PDB entry 9KPD | electron microscopy, 2.84 A resolution | chains B and N of the 5 polymer chains in the assembly

[Chain B]
Molecule: Guanine nucleotide-binding protein G(I)/G(S)/G(T) subunit beta-1
Organism: Homo sapiens
UniProtKB: P62873 (GBB1_HUMAN); residues 1-340 here = UniProt positions 1-340
Amino-acid sequence (366 residues; each row starts with the number of its first residue):
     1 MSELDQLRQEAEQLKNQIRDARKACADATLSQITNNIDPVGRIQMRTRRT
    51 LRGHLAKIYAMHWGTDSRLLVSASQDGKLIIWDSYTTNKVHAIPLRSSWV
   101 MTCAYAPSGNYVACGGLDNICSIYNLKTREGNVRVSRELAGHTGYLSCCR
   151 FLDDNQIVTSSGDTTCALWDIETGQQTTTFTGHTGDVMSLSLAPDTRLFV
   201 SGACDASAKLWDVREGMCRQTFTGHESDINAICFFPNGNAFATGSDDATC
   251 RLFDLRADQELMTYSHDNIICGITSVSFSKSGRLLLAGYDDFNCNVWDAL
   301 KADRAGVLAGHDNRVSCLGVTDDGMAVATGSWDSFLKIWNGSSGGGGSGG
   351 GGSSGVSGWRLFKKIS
Disordered / not traced: 1-2, 344-366
Differences from the reference sequence: expression tag (341-366)
UniProt features mapped onto this chain:
  - modified residue: Ser2 (N-acetylserine), His266 (Phosphohistidine)

[Chain N]
Molecule: Nanobody 35
Organism: Homo sapiens
Notes: antibody fragment or engineered binder
Amino-acid sequence (135 residues; row label = number of the first residue in the row; numbering starts at 0):
     0 MQVQLQESGGGLVQPGGSLRLSCAASGFTFSNYKMNWVRQAPGKGLEWVS
    50 DISQSGASISYTGSVKGRFTISRDNAKNTLYLQMNSLKPEDTAVYYCARC
   100 PAPFTRDCFDVTSTTYAYRGQGTQVTVSSHHHHHH
Disordered / not traced: 0, 129-134
Disulfides: Cys22-Cys96, Cys99-Cys107

[Chain B / chain N interface]
Contacting residue pairs - 22 pairs, chain B then chain N:
  Thr184(B) - Thr114(N)
  Cys204(B) - Ala116(N)
  Cys204(B) - Tyr117(N)  hydrogen bond (backbone-side chain)
  Asp205(B) - Ala116(N)
  Ala206(B) - Tyr117(N)
  Thr223(B) - Gln1(N)
  His225(B) - Val2(N)
  Glu226(B) - Val2(N)
  Glu226(B) - Gly26(N)
  Glu226(B) - Phe27(N)
  Glu226(B) - Thr28(N)  hydrogen bond (side chain-backbone)
  Glu226(B) - Tyr32(N)
  Glu226(B) - Arg98(N)  hydrogen bond (backbone-side chain)
  Ser227(B) - Tyr32(N)
  Ser227(B) - Arg98(N)
  Ser227(B) - Pro100(N)  hydrogen bond (side chain-backbone)
  Ser227(B) - Tyr117(N)
  Asp228(B) - Tyr117(N)  hydrogen bond (backbone-side chain)
  Asp246(B) - Pro102(N)
  Asp247(B) - Tyr32(N)
  Asp247(B) - Pro102(N)
  Ile270(B) - Phe103(N)  hydrophobic
Interface residues without a listed pair, chain B (13 interface residues in all): Lys15
Interface residues without a listed pair, chain N (14 interface residues in all): Ala101

[Overview]
The interface between chain B and chain N involves 13 residues on one side and 14 on the other, with 5
hydrogen bonds. Polar pairs include Cys204(B)-Tyr117(N), Glu226(B)-Thr28(N) and Glu226(B)-Arg98(N).
Here chain B is Guanine nucleotide-binding protein G(I)/G(S)/G(T) subunit beta-1 and chain N is Nanobody 35,
both from Homo sapiens. Entry 9KPD (Cryo-EM structure of GPCR16-miniGs complex) was determined by electron
microscopy together with 9K6L, 9KPE and 9KPF from the same study.
